Entry 1X0I (X-ray diffraction, 2.30 A resolution); this record covers chain 1.

== Chain 1 ==
Molecule: Bacteriorhodopsin
Organism: Halobacterium salinarum
UniProt: P02945 (BACR_HALSA); residues 1-248 here correspond to UniProt positions 14-261 (UniProt number = residue number + 13)
Amino-acid sequence (248 residues; numbered 1 to 248; the number before each row is that of its first residue):
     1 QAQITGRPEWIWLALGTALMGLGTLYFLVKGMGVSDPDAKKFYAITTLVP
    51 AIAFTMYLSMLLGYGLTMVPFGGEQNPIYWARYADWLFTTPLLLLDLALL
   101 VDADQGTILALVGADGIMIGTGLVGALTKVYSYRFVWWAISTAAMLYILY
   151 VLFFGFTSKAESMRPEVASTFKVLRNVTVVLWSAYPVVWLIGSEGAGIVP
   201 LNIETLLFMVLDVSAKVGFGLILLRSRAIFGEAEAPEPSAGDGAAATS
Disordered / not traced: 1-7, 66-76, 234-248
Glycans and other covalent adducts: retinal (RET) linked to Lys-216
Residues lining bound ligands:
  - 2,3-di-phytanyl-glycerol (L2P): Ile-52, Thr-55, Met-56, Trp-80, Ala-81, Ala-84, Phe-88, Leu-92, Gly-116, Ile-117, Gly-120, Thr-121, Leu-123, Val-124, Leu-127
  - L3P (2,3-di-O-phytanly-3-sn-glycero-1-phosphoryl-3'-sn-glycerol-1'-phosphate), molecule 1: Gly-21, Leu-25, Leu-28, Met-32, Val-34, Lys-40, Tyr-43, Ala-44, Thr-47, Leu-48, Phe-54, Thr-107, Ala-110, Ala-114, Ile-117, Ile-140, Ala-143, Ala-144, Tyr-147, Tyr-150, Val-151
  - L3P, molecule 2: Leu-58, Leu-61, Leu-62, Val-136, Ala-139, Ile-140, Ala-143
  - L3P, molecule 3: Phe-135, Leu-146, Ser-183
  - retinal (RET): Tyr-83, Trp-86, Thr-89, Thr-90, Leu-93, Met-118, Ile-119, Gly-122, Trp-138, Ser-141, Thr-142, Met-145, Trp-182, Tyr-185, Pro-186, Trp-189, Asp-212, Ala-215
Swiss-Prot annotation at these positions:
  - site: Asp-85 (Primary proton acceptor)
  - modified residue: Gln-1 (Pyrrolidone carboxylic acid), Lys-216 (N6-(retinylidene)lysine)

== Summary ==
Chain 1 binds 3 copies of compound L3P and 2,3-di-phytanyl-glycerol. Retinal is covalently linked to Lys-216.
Chain 1 is Bacteriorhodopsin (Halobacterium salinarum); the structure, Crystal Structure of the Acid Blue Form
of Bacteriorhodopsin, was determined by X-ray diffraction (same publication as 1X0K).
